Entry 7B0F (X-ray diffraction, 2.80 A resolution); this record covers chains A and B of the 3 polymer chains in the assembly.

[Chain A]
Protein: DNA polymerase
Organism: Thermococcus gorgonarius
Notes: EC 2.7.7.7
UniProtKB: P56689 (DPOL_THEGO); numbering as in UniProt (aligned over 1-773)
Chain sequence (773 residues; each row starts with the number of its first residue):
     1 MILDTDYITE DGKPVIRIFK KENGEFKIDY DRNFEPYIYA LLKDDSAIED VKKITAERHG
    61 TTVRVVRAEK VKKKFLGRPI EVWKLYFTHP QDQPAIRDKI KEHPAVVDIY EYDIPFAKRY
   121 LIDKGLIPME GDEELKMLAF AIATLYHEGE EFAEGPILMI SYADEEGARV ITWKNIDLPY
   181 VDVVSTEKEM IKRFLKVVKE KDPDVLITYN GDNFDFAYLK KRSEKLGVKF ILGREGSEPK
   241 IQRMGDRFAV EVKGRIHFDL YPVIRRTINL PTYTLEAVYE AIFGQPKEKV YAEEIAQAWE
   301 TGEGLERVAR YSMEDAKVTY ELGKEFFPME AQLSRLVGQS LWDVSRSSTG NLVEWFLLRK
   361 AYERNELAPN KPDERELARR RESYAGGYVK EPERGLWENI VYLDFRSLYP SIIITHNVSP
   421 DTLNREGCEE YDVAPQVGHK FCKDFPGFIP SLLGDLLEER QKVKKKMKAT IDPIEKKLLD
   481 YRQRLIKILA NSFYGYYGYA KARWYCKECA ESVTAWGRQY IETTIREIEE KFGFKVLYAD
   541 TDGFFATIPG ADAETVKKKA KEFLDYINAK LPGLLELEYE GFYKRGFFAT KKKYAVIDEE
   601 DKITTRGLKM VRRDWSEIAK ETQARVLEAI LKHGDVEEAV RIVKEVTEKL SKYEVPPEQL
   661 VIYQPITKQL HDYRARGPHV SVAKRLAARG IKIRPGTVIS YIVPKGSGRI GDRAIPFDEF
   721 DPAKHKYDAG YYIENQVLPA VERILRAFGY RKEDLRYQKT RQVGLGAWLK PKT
Disordered / not traced: 611-612, 665-696, 706-713, 764-773
Construct notes: conflict Gln-93 (Val in P56689), Ala-141 (Asp in P56689), Ala-143 (Glu in P56689), Leu-485 (Ala in P56689), Ala-589 (Val in P56689), Lys-609 (Glu in P56689), Met-610 (Ile in P56689), Gln-659 (Lys in P56689), Gln-664 (Glu in P56689), Pro-665 (Gln in P56689), Lys-668 (Arg in P56689), Gln-669 (Asp in P56689), His-671 (Lys in P56689), Arg-674 (Lys in P56689), Arg-676 (Thr in P56689), Ser-681 (Ala in P56689), Pro-704 (Leu in P56689), Gly-730 (Glu in P56689)
Disulfides: Cys-428/Cys-442
Small-molecule neighbours: dTTP (TTP): Arg-406, Ser-407, Arg-460, Lys-464, Lys-487, Glu-578
From the paper describing this entry:
  - binding site for the 13-nt DNA strand: Lys-591
  - binding site for the 6-nt DNA strand (chain B): Thr-541, Asp-542
  - conformationally variable residues (order/disorder transition): Ile-662 to Ser-700, Gly-706 to Pro-716

[Chain B]
Molecule: 6-nt DNA strand
Sequence (6 nucleotides; numbered 7 to 12; the number before each row is that of its first residue):
     7 CGCATT

[Chain A / chain B interface]
Residue-residue contacts - 12 pairs, chain A then chain B:
  Asn-269(A) / DA10(B)  hydrogen bond to the phosphate
  Asp-540(A) / DT12(B)  sugar contact
  Thr-541(A) / DT12(B)  hydrogen bond to the phosphate
  Asp-542(A) / DT12(B)  phosphate contact
  Lys-592(A) / DT11(B)  hydrogen bond to the base
  Tyr-594(A) / DT12(B)  hydrogen bond to the phosphate
  Arg-606(A) / DT11(B)  phosphate contact
  Arg-606(A) / DT12(B)  salt bridge to the phosphate
  Gly-607(A) / DT11(B)  hydrogen bond to the phosphate
  Lys-609(A) / DT11(B)  salt bridge to the phosphate
  Met-610(A) / DA10(B)  sugar contact
  Arg-613(A) / DC9(B)  sugar contact

[Summary]
11 residues of chain A and 4 residues of chain B are in contact; the contacts include 5 hydrogen bonds and 2
salt bridges. Polar pairs include Lys-592(A)/DT11(B), Asn-269(A)/DA10(B) and Thr-541(A)/DT12(B). The paper
reports a binding site for the 6-nt DNA strand (chain B) at Thr-541(A) and Asp-542(A); a binding site for the
13-nt DNA strand at Lys-591(A).
Chain A is DNA polymerase (Thermococcus gorgonarius) and chain B is a 6-nt DNA strand; the structure,
TgoT_6G12 Binary complex, was determined by X-ray diffraction (same publication as 7B0H, 7B06, 7B07, 7B08 and
7B0G).
